Entry 7BSI (electron microscopy, 4.10 A resolution (low resolution: residue-level contacts below are approximate; hydrogen-bond / salt-bridge calls are withheld)); this record covers chains b and c of the 47 polymer chains in the assembly.

# Chain b
Protein: Triplex capsid protein 1
Source organism: Epstein-Barr virus (strain B95-8)
UniProt: P03187 (TRX1_EBVB9); numbering as in UniProt (aligned over 1-364)
Chain sequence (364 residues; numbered 1 to 364; the number before each row is that of its first residue):
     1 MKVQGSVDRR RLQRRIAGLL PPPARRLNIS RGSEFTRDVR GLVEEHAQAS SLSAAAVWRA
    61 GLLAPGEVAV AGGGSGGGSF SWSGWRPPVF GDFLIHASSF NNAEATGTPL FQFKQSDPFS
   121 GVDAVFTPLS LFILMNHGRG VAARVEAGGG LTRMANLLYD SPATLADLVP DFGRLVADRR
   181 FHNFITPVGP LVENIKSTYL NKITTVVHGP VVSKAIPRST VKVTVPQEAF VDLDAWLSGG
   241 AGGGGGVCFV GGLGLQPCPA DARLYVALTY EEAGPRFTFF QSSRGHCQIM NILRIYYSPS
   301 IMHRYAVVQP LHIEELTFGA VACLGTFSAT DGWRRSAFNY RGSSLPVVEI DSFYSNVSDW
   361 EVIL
Unresolved in the structure: 1-8, 72-81, 138-149, 239-255

# Chain c
Protein: Triplex capsid protein 2
Source organism: Epstein-Barr virus (strain B95-8)
UniProt: P25214 (TRX2_EBVB9); numbering as in UniProt (aligned over 1-301)
Chain sequence (301 residues; each row starts with the number of its first residue):
     1 MDLKVVVSLS SRLYTDEIAK MQQRIGCILP LASTHGTQNV QGLGLGQVYS LETVPDYVSM
    61 YNYLSDCTLA VLDEVSVDSL ILTKIVPGQT YAIKNKYQPF FQWHGTGSLS VMPPVFGREH
   121 ATVKLESNDV DIVFPMVLPT PIAEEVLQKI LLFNVYSRVV MQAPGNADML DVHMHLGSVS
   181 YLGHHYELAL PEVPGPLGLA LLDNLSLYFC IMVTLLPRAS MRLVRGLIRH EHHDLLNLFQ
   241 EMVPDEIARI DLDDLSVADD LSRMRVMMTY LQSLASLFNL GPRLATAAYS QETLTATCWL
   301 R
Unresolved in the structure: 161-171

# Chain b / chain c interface
Contacting residue pairs (39):
  Arg25(b) - Met1(c)
  Arg25(b) - Asp2(c)
  Arg26(b) - Asp2(c)
  Gly84(b) - Met1(c)
  Arg180(b) - Arg265(c)
  Pro257(b) - Ala32(c)
  Cys258(b) - Ala32(c)
  Cys258(b) - Ser33(c)
  Pro259(b) - Asp66(c)
  Ala260(b) - Thr34(c)
  Arg284(b) - Asp66(c)
  Gly285(b) - Asp66(c)
  Cys287(b) - Ser276(c)
  Cys287(b) - Asn279(c)
  Cys287(b) - Leu280(c)
  Gln288(b) - Asn62(c)
  Gln288(b) - Ser65(c)
  Gln288(b) - Asp66(c)
  Met290(b) - Ser276(c)
  Asn291(b) - Leu201(c)
  Asn291(b) - Asn204(c)
  Asn291(b) - Leu277(c)
  Arg294(b) - Asn204(c)
  Arg294(b) - Tyr208(c)
  Ile313(b) - Leu215(c)
  Ile313(b) - Arg263(c)
  Leu316(b) - Ile211(c)
  Leu316(b) - Leu215(c)
  Leu316(b) - Tyr270(c)
  Thr317(b) - Val266(c)
  Thr317(b) - Tyr270(c)
  Glu361(b) - Ser276(c)
  Val362(b) - Thr269(c)
  Val362(b) - Tyr270(c)
  Val362(b) - Ser273(c)
  Ile363(b) - Tyr208(c)
  Leu364(b) - Tyr208(c)
  Leu364(b) - Ile211(c)
  Leu364(b) - Tyr270(c)
Interface residues without a listed pair, chain b (25 interface residues in all): Ser83, Gln256, Trp360
Interface residues without a listed pair, chain c (30 interface residues in all): Lys4, His35, Val48, Tyr63, Gln89, Leu207, Gln272

# In short
25 residues of chain b face 30 of chain c across their interface.
Chain b is Triplex capsid protein 1 and chain c is Triplex capsid protein 2, both from Epstein-Barr virus
(strain B95-8); the structure, Epstein-Barr virus, one asymmetric unit structure of the icosahedral tegumented
capsid, was determined by electron microscopy together with 7BQT, 7BQX, 7BR7 and 7BR8 from the same study.
